Entry 6WIZ (X-ray diffraction, 4.20 A resolution (low resolution: residue-level contacts below are approximate; hydrogen-bond / salt-bridge calls are withheld)); this record covers chains A and B of the 4 polymer chains in the assembly.

[Chain A]
Molecule: Hemagglutinin HA1
Organism: Influenza A virus
Sequence (327 residues; each row starts with the number of its first residue; a row labelled like 125A-125C holds insertion residues (125A, then the next letters in order)):
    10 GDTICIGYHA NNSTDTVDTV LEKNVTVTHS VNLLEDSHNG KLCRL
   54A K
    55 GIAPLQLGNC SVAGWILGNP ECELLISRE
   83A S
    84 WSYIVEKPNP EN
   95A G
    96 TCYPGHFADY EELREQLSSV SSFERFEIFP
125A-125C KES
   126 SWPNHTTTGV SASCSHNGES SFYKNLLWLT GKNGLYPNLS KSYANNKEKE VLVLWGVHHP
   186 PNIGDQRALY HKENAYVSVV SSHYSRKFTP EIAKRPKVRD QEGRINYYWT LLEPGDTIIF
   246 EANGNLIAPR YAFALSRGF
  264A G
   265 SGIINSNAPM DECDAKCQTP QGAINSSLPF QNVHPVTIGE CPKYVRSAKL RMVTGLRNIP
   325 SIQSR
Unresolved in the structure: 325-329
Cystine bridges: Cys52-Cys277, Cys64-Cys76, Cys97-Cys139, Cys281-Cys305
Glycans and other covalent adducts: N-acetylglucosamine (NAG) linked to Asn95

[Chain B]
Molecule: Hemagglutinin HA2
Organism: Influenza A virus
Sequence (174 residues; each row starts with the number of its first residue):
     1 GLFGAIAGFI EGGWTGMVDG WYGYHHQNEQ GSGYAADQKS TQNAINGITN KVNSVIEKMN
    61 TQFTAVGKEF NKLERRMENL NKKVDDGFID IWTYNAELLV LLENERTLDF HDSNVKNLYE
   121 KVKSQLKNNA KEIGNGCFEF YHKCNDECME SVKNGTYDYP KYSEESKLNR EKID
Unresolved in the structure: 174
Cystine bridges: Cys144-Cys148

[Chain A / chain B interface]
Cross-chain cystine bridges: Cys14(A)-Cys137(B)
Residue-residue contacts - 127 pairs, chain A then chain B:
  Gly10(A) - Phe140(B)
  Asp11(A) - Gln27(B)
  Asp11(A) - Asn28(B)
  Asp11(A) - Phe138(B)
  Asp11(A) - Glu139(B)
  Asp11(A) - Phe140(B)
  Asp11(A) - Lys143(B)
  Asp11(A) - Cys144(B)
  Asp11(A) - Met149(B)
  Thr12(A) - His25(B)
  Thr12(A) - His26(B)
  Thr12(A) - Gln27(B)
  Thr12(A) - Phe138(B)
  Ile13(A) - His25(B)
  Ile13(A) - Cys137(B)
  Ile13(A) - Phe138(B)
  Ile13(A) - Phe140(B)
  Ile13(A) - Met149(B)
  Ile13(A) - Lys153(B)
  Cys14(A) - Trp14(B)
  Cys14(A) - Gly23(B)
  Cys14(A) - Tyr24(B)
  Cys14(A) - His25(B)
  Cys14(A) - Gly136(B)
  Cys14(A) - Cys137(B)  disulfide
  Ile15(A) - Ile10(B)
  Ile15(A) - Trp14(B)
  Ile15(A) - Gly23(B)
  Ile15(A) - Tyr24(B)
  Ile15(A) - Leu118(B)
  Ile15(A) - Tyr119(B)
  Ile15(A) - Val122(B)
  Ile15(A) - Gly136(B)
  Gly16(A) - Trp14(B)
  Gly16(A) - Met17(B)
  Gly16(A) - Tyr22(B)
  Gly16(A) - Gly23(B)
  Tyr17(A) - Ile6(B)
  Tyr17(A) - Ala7(B)
  Tyr17(A) - Ile10(B)
  Tyr17(A) - Gly13(B)
  Tyr17(A) - Trp14(B)
  Tyr17(A) - Met17(B)
  Tyr17(A) - Trp21(B)
  Tyr17(A) - Val115(B)
  His18(A) - Gly13(B)
  His18(A) - Trp14(B)
  His18(A) - Met17(B)
  His18(A) - Val18(B)
  His18(A) - Gly20(B)
  His18(A) - Trp21(B)
  Ala19(A) - Gly13(B)
  Ala19(A) - Trp14(B)
  Ala19(A) - Thr15(B)
  Asp27(A) - Leu101(B)
  Asp27(A) - Asn104(B)
  Thr28(A) - Leu101(B)
  Thr28(A) - Asn104(B)
  Thr28(A) - Glu105(B)
  Thr28(A) - Leu108(B)
  Val29(A) - Leu101(B)
  Val29(A) - Leu102(B)
  Val29(A) - Glu105(B)
  Leu30(A) - Glu105(B)
  Leu42(A) - Val55(B)
  Leu42(A) - Ile56(B)
  Leu54(A) - Phe63(B)
  Lys54A(A) - Phe63(B)
  Glu106(A) - Glu69(B)
  Glu106(A) - Phe70(B)
  Glu106(A) - Asn71(B)
  Arg109(A) - Glu69(B)
  Glu110(A) - Lys68(B)
  Glu110(A) - Glu69(B)
  Gly264A(A) - Phe63(B)
  Ile267(A) - Glu69(B)
  Ser291(A) - Ile56(B)
  Pro293(A) - Val55(B)
  Pro293(A) - Ile56(B)
  Pro293(A) - Met59(B)
  Phe294(A) - Trp92(B)
  Phe294(A) - Ala96(B)
  Pro299(A) - Val66(B)
  Pro299(A) - Ile89(B)
  Val300(A) - Gly67(B)
  Thr301(A) - Ala65(B)
  Thr301(A) - Val66(B)
  Ile302(A) - Thr64(B)
  Ile302(A) - Ala65(B)
  Gly303(A) - Gln62(B)
  Gly303(A) - Phe63(B)
  Gly303(A) - Thr64(B)
  Glu304(A) - Thr61(B)
  Glu304(A) - Gln62(B)
  Glu304(A) - Phe63(B)
  Cys305(A) - Thr61(B)
  Lys307(A) - Met59(B)
  Tyr308(A) - Ile89(B)
  Val309(A) - Trp92(B)
  Val309(A) - Thr93(B)
  Arg310(A) - Asp86(B)
  Arg310(A) - Ile89(B)
  Arg310(A) - Asp90(B)
  Arg310(A) - Thr93(B)
  Ser311(A) - Glu97(B)
  Leu314(A) - Glu97(B)
  Arg315(A) - Val100(B)
  Arg315(A) - Asn104(B)
  Met316(A) - Val100(B)
  Met316(A) - Asn104(B)
  Val317(A) - Asn104(B)
  Val317(A) - Thr107(B)
  Val317(A) - Leu108(B)
  Thr318(A) - Trp21(B)
  Thr318(A) - Ile48(B)
  Thr318(A) - Val52(B)
  Gly319(A) - Trp21(B)
  Gly319(A) - His111(B)
  Leu320(A) - Trp21(B)
  Leu320(A) - His111(B)
  Arg321(A) - Ile6(B)
  Ile323(A) - Ala7(B)
  Ile323(A) - Glu11(B)
  Ile323(A) - Gly12(B)
  Ile323(A) - Gly13(B)
  Pro324(A) - Gly13(B)
  Pro324(A) - Thr15(B)
Interface residues without a listed pair, chain A (54 interface residues in all): Val26, Val34, Val40, Ser265, Gly266, Pro306, Lys313
Interface residues without a listed pair, chain B (68 interface residues in all): Ala5, Glu29, Glu103, His142, Val152

[In short]
54 residues of chain A and 68 residues of chain B are in contact, with 1 disulfide bond.
Here chain A is Hemagglutinin HA1 and chain B is Hemagglutinin HA2, both from Influenza A virus. Entry 6WIZ
(Crystal structure of Fab 54-1G05 bound to H1 influenza hemagglutinin) was determined by X-ray diffraction
together with 6WJ0 and 6WJ1 from the same study.
